PDB entry 9I62 | electron microscopy, 2.64 A resolution | chains B and J of the 12 polymer chains in the assembly

[Chain B]
Name: DNA repair protein RAD51 homolog 1
From: Homo sapiens
UniProt: Q06609 (RAD51_HUMAN); residue numbers follow UniProt; this construct covers 1-339
Amino-acid sequence (339 residues; numbered 1 to 339; the number before each row is that of its first residue):
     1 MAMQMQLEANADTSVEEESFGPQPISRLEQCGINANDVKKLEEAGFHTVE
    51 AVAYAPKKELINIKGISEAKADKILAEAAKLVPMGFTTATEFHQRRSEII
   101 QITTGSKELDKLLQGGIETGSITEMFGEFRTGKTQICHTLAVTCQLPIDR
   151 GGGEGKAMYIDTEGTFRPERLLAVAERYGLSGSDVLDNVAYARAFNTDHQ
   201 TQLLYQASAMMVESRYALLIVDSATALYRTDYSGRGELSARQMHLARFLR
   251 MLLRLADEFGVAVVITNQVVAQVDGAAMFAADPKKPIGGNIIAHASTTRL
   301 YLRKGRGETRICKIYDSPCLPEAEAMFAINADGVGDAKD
Not modelled in the structure: 1-20, 275-282
Metal / ion sites: Ca2+ site 1: Thr134, Glu163 (together with ATP); Ca2+ site 2: Ala293, His294, Ser296, Asp316 (together with ATP)
Residues lining bound ligands:
  - ATP (adenosine-5'-triphosphate), molecule 1: Glu128, Phe129, Arg130, Thr131, Gly132, Lys133, Thr134, Gln135, Glu163, Arg170, Arg310, Ile329, Asn330, Ala331
  - ATP, molecule 2: Ala293, His294, Ser296, Tyr315, Asp316, Ser317, Pro318, Cys319, Leu320, Pro321, Glu322
From the paper describing this entry:
  - binding site for the 50-nt DNA strand: Phe279
  - binding site for the 50-nt DNA strand: Gly65, Lys70, Phe279, Lys284, Arg303 to Lys313
  - mutagenesis - K39A/K40A, K70A/K73A, F279A, R303A, K304A, R306A, K313A: decreased catalytic activity
  - mutagenesis - R303A, K304A, R306A, K313A: decreased binding to ssDNA
  - mutagenesis - F279A: unchanged binding to ssDNA
  - mutagenesis - K304A: unchanged binding to dsDNA

[Chain J]
Molecule: 32-nt DNA strand
Sequence (32 nucleotides; row label = number of the first residue in the row; numbers below 1 keep their minus sign (DT-3 is residue -3)):
    -3 TTTTTTTTTTTCGTGTGGTACTTTTTTTTTTT
Not modelled in the structure: -3 to 0, 27-28

[How chain B and chain J interact]
Pairs across the interface (22; chain B residue first):
  Arg229(B) - DT24(J)  salt bridge to the phosphate
  Leu238(B) - DT21(J)  sugar contact
  Leu238(B) - DT22(J)  base contact
  Ser239(B) - DT21(J)  base contact
  Arg241(B) - DT22(J)  phosphate contact
  Arg241(B) - DT23(J)  salt bridge to the phosphate
  Gln242(B) - DT21(J)  phosphate contact
  Gln242(B) - DT22(J)  phosphate contact
  Val270(B) - DT24(J)  base contact
  Val270(B) - DT25(J)  phosphate contact
  Ala271(B) - DT24(J)  base contact
  Ala271(B) - DT25(J)  hydrogen bond to the phosphate
  Gln272(B) - DT25(J)  base contact
  Val273(B) - DT24(J)  base contact
  Val273(B) - DT25(J)  base contact
  Ile287(B) - DT23(J)  phosphate contact
  Gly288(B) - DT23(J)  hydrogen bond to the phosphate
  Gly289(B) - DT22(J)  phosphate contact
  Gly289(B) - DT23(J)  phosphate contact
  Asn290(B) - DT22(J)  hydrogen bond to the phosphate
  Ile291(B) - DT21(J)  sugar contact
  Ile291(B) - DT22(J)  hydrogen bond to the phosphate
Other interface residues (no listed pair), chain B (17 interface residues in all): Arg235, Met243, Val269

[In short]
17 residues of chain B face 5 of chain J across their interface, with 4 hydrogen bonds and 2 salt bridges.
Polar contacts include Ala271(B)-DT25(J), Gly288(B)-DT23(J) and Asn290(B)-DT22(J). The paper reports a binding
site for the 50-nt DNA strand at Phe279(B), Gly65(B) and Lys70(B) among others; K39A/K40A, K70A/K73A and F279A
of chain B, among others, reduce catalytic activity; 7 substitutions were tested in all.
Here chain B is DNA repair protein RAD51 homolog 1 (Homo sapiens) and chain J is a 32-nt DNA strand. Entry
9I62 (CryoEM structure of a RAD51 D-loop) was determined by electron microscopy.
